Entry 3GSO (X-ray diffraction, 1.60 A resolution); this record covers chains A and B of the 3 polymer chains in the assembly.

== Chain A ==
Name: HLA class I histocompatibility antigen, A-2 alpha chain
Source organism: Homo sapiens
UniProtKB: P01892 (1A02_HUMAN); residues 1-274 here correspond to UniProt positions 25-298 (UniProt number = residue number + 24)
Amino-acid sequence (274 residues; row label = number of the first residue in the row):
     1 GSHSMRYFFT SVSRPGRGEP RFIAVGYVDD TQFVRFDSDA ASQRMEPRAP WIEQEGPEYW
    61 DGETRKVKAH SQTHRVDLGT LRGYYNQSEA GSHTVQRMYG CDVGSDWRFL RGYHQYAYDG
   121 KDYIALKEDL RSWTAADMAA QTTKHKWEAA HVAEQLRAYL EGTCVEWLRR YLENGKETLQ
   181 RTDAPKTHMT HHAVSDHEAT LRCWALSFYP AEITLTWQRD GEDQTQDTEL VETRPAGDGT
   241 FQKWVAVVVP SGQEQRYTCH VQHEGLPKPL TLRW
Construct notes: engineered mutation Val245 (Ala269 in P01892)
Disulfides: Cys101-Cys164, Cys203-Cys259

== Chain B ==
Name: Beta-2-microglobulin
Source organism: Homo sapiens
UniProtKB: P61769 (B2MG_HUMAN); residues 1-99 here correspond to UniProt positions 21-119 (UniProt number = residue number + 20)
Amino-acid sequence (100 residues; row label = number of the first residue in the row; numbering starts at 0):
     0 MIQRTPKIQV YSRHPAENGK SNFLNCYVSG FHPSDIEVDL LKNGERIEKV EHSDLSFSKD
    60 WSFYLLYYTE FTPTEKDEYA CRVNHVTLSQ PKIVKWDRDM
Construct notes: initiating methionine (0)
Disulfides: Cys25-Cys80
Swiss-Prot annotation at these positions:
  - modified residue: Gln2 (Pyrrolidone carboxylic acid)
  - glycosylation: Ile1 (N-linked (Glc) (glycation) isoleucine), Lys19 (N-linked (Glc) (glycation) lysine), Lys41 (N-linked (Glc) (glycation) lysine), Lys48 (N-linked (Glc) (glycation) lysine), Lys58 (N-linked (Glc) (glycation) lysine), Lys91 (N-linked (Glc) (glycation) lysine), Lys94 (N-linked (Glc) (glycation) lysine)

== Chain A / chain B interface ==
Contacting residue pairs (54; chain A residue first):
  Phe8(A) - Ser55(B)
  Phe8(A) - Phe56(B)
  Phe9(A) - Phe56(B)
  Thr10(A) - Leu54(B)
  Thr10(A) - Phe56(B)
  Thr10(A) - Phe62(B)
  Val12(A) - Ser33(B)
  Ile23(A) - Leu54(B)
  Val25(A) - Asp53(B)
  Val25(A) - Ser55(B)
  Tyr27(A) - Tyr63(B)
  Gln32(A) - Asp53(B)  hydrogen bond
  Arg35(A) - Asp53(B)  salt bridge
  His93(A) - Met0(B)
  Gln96(A) - His31(B)  hydrogen bond
  Gln96(A) - Phe56(B)
  Gln96(A) - Trp60(B)  hydrogen bond (side chain-backbone)
  Gln96(A) - Phe62(B)
  Arg97(A) - Phe56(B)
  Gln115(A) - Trp60(B)
  Tyr116(A) - Trp60(B)
  Ala117(A) - Trp60(B)
  Asp119(A) - Met0(B)
  Asp119(A) - Ile1(B)
  Asp119(A) - His31(B)
  Gly120(A) - Ile1(B)
  Gly120(A) - Arg3(B)  hydrogen bond (backbone-side chain)
  Gly120(A) - His31(B)
  Gly120(A) - Trp60(B)
  Lys121(A) - Ile1(B)
  Asp122(A) - Trp60(B)  hydrogen bond
  Thr190(A) - Met99(B)  hydrogen bond (side chain-backbone)
  His192(A) - Asp98(B)  hydrogen bond (side chain-backbone)
  His192(A) - Met99(B)  hydrogen bond (side chain-backbone)
  Arg202(A) - Met99(B)  hydrogen bond (side chain-backbone)
  Trp204(A) - Met99(B)  hydrogen bond (side chain-backbone)
  Val231(A) - Gln8(B)
  Glu232(A) - Gln8(B)  hydrogen bond (backbone-side chain)
  Glu232(A) - Tyr26(B)  hydrogen bond
  Glu232(A) - Ser28(B)  hydrogen bond
  Arg234(A) - Gln8(B)  hydrogen bond
  Arg234(A) - Tyr10(B)
  Pro235(A) - Tyr10(B)  hydrogen bond (backbone-side chain)
  Pro235(A) - Tyr26(B)
  Ala236(A) - Arg12(B)
  Ala236(A) - Asn24(B)  hydrogen bond (backbone-side chain)
  Gly237(A) - Arg12(B)
  Gly237(A) - Leu65(B)
  Asp238(A) - Arg12(B)
  Asp238(A) - His13(B)  salt bridge
  Gln242(A) - Tyr10(B)
  Gln242(A) - Ser11(B)  hydrogen bond (side chain-backbone)
  Gln242(A) - Arg12(B)  hydrogen bond (side chain-backbone)
  Trp244(A) - Met99(B)
Also at the interface, not in a pair above, chain A (37 interface residues in all): Arg48, Ser92, Thr94, Met98, Thr233

== Summary ==
37 residues of chain A face 23 of chain B across their interface, with 18 hydrogen bonds and 2 salt bridges.
Polar contacts include Arg35(A)-Asp53(B), Asp238(A)-His13(B) and Gln32(A)-Asp53(B).
Chain A is HLA class I histocompatibility antigen, A-2 alpha chain and chain B is Beta-2-microglobulin, both
from Homo sapiens; the structure, Crystal structure of the binary complex between HLA-A2 and HCMV NLV peptide,
was determined by X-ray diffraction together with 3GSN, 3GSQ, 3GSR, 3GSU, 3GSV, 3GSW and 3GSX from the same
study.
